PDB entry 6AAJ | X-ray diffraction, 2.37 A resolution | chain A

# Chain A
Name: Tyrosine-protein kinase JAK2
Organism: Homo sapiens
Notes: EC 2.7.10.2
Reference sequence: O60674 (JAK2_HUMAN); residue numbers follow UniProt; this construct covers 834-1132
Chain sequence (299 residues; each row starts with the number of its first residue):
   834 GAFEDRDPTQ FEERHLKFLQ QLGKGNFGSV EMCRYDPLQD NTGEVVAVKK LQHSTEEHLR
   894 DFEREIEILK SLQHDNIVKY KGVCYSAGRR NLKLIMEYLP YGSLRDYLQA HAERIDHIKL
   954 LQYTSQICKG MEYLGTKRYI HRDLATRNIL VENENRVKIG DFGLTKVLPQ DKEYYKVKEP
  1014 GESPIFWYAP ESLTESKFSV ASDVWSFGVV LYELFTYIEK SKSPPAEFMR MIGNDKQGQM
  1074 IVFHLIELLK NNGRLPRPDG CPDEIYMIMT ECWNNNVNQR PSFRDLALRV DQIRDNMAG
Disordered / not traced: 834-842, 886, 920-923, 1131-1132
Sequence notes: engineered mutation Ala943 (Lys in O60674), Ala945 (Lys in O60674)
Modified / non-standard residues: Tyr1007 (O-phosphotyrosine; PTR); Tyr1008 (O-phosphotyrosine; PTR)
Small-molecule neighbours: peficitinib (9T6; 4-[[(1S,3R)-5-oxidanyl-2-adamantyl]amino]-1H-pyrrolo[2,3-b]pyridine-5-carboxamide): Leu855, Gly856, Lys857, Val863, Ala880, Val911, Met929, Glu930, Tyr931, Leu932, Gly935, Ser936, Arg980, Asn981, Leu983, Asp994

# Summary
Bound to chain A: peficitinib.
Chain A is Tyrosine-protein kinase JAK2 (Homo sapiens); the structure, Crystal structure of JAK2 in complex
with peficitinib, was determined by X-ray diffraction, deposited together with 6AAH, 6AAK and 6AAM.
